8JJC - chains D and E of the 6 polymer chains in the assembly; structure by X-ray diffraction, 2.76 A resolution.

== Chain D ==
Protein: Tubulin beta chain
Organism: Sus scrofa
UniProtKB: P02554 (TBB_PIG); the author numbering skips numbers that UniProt does not, so the offset changes along the chain: 1-358 = UniProt 1-358; 367-439 = UniProt 359-431
Chain sequence (431 residues; row label = number of the first residue in the row; note: 8 numbers in that range are skipped by the numbering (no residue carries them; nothing is unmodelled there)):
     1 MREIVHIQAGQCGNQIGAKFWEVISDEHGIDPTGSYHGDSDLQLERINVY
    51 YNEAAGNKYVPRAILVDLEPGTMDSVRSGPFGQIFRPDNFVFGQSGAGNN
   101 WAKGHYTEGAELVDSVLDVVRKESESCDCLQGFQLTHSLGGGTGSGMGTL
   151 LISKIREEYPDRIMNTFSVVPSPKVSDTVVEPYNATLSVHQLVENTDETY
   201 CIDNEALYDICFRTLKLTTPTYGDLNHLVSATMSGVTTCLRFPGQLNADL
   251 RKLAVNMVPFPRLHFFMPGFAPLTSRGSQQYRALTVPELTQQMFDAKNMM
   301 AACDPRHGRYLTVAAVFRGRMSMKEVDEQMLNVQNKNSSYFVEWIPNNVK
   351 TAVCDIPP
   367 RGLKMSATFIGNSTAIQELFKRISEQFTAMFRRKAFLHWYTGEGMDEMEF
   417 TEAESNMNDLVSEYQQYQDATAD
Disordered / not traced: 276-283
Swiss-Prot annotation at these positions:
  - motif: Met1 to Ile4 (MREI motif)
  - binding site (GTP): Gln11, Glu69, Ser138, Gly142, Thr143, Gly144, Asn204, Asn226
  - binding site (Mg(2+)): Glu69
  - modified residue: Ser40 (Phosphoserine), Lys58 (N6-acetyllysine), Ser172 (Phosphoserine), Thr285 (Phosphothreonine), Thr290 (Phosphothreonine), Arg318 (Omega-N-methylarginine)
  - cross-link (Glycyl lysine isopeptide (Lys-Gly)): Lys58 (interchain with G-Cter in ubiquitin), Lys324 (interchain with G-Cter in ubiquitin)
Ion coordination: Mg2+: Glu69 (together with GTP)
Residues lining bound ligands: GTP (guanosine-5'-triphosphate): Gly10, Gln11, Cys12, Gln15, Asp67, Glu69, Ala97, Gly98, Asn99, Asn100, Ser138, Gly140, Gly141, Gly142, Thr143, Gly144, Ser145, Pro171, Val175, Ser176, Glu181, Asn204, Tyr222, Leu225, Asn226

== Chain E ==
Protein: Stathmin-4
Organism: Rattus norvegicus
UniProtKB: P63043 (STMN4_RAT); residues -43 to 145 here correspond to UniProt positions 1-189 (UniProt number = residue number + 44)
Chain sequence (189 residues; each row starts with the number of its first residue; numbers below 1 keep their minus sign (Met-43 is residue -43)):
   -43 MTLAAYKEKMKELPLVSLFCSCFLSDPLNKSSYKYEADTVDLNWCVISDM
     7 EVIELNKCTSGQSFEVILKPPSFDGVPEFNASLPRRRDPSLEEIQKKLEA
    57 AEERRKYQEAELLKHLAEKREHEREVIQKAIEENNNFIKMAKEKLAQKME
   107 SNKENREAHLAAMLERLQEKDKHAEEVRKNKELKEEASR
Disordered / not traced: -43 to 5, 29-43, 144-145
Swiss-Prot annotation at these positions:
  - modified residue: Ser46 (Phosphoserine)
  - lipidation (S-palmitoyl cysteine): Cys-24, Cys-22

== How chain D and chain E interact ==
Pairs across the interface - 23 pairs, chain D then chain E:
  Tyr106(D) with His129(E), hydrogen bond; Val133(E), hydrophobic; Arg134(E), hydrogen bond (backbone-side chain)
  Ala110(D) with Arg134(E)
  Ser153(D) with Leu123(E)
  Lys154(D) with Asp127(E), salt bridge
  Arg156(D) with Leu123(E)
  Glu157(D) with Leu120(E); Leu123(E); Asp127(E)
  Pro160(D) with Met119(E)
  Gln191(D) with Lys126(E), hydrogen bond
  Asn195(D) with Leu123(E); Lys126(E)
  Thr407(D) with Lys140(E)
  Gly408(D) with Lys137(E); Lys140(E)
  Glu409(D) with Val133(E); Lys137(E), salt bridge
  Gly410(D) with Val133(E); Asn136(E)
  Met411(D) with Val133(E)
  Glu415(D) with His129(E), salt bridge
Interface residues without a listed pair, chain D (18 interface residues in all): Thr107, Asp161, Glu194
Interface residues without a listed pair, chain E (16 interface residues in all): Arg112, Leu116, Gln124, Ala130, Glu141

== In short ==
18 residues of chain D and 16 residues of chain E are in contact; the contacts include 3 hydrogen bonds and 3
salt bridges. Among the polar pairs are Lys154(D)-Asp127(E), Glu409(D)-Lys137(E) and Glu415(D)-His129(E).
Ligands of chain D: GTP.
Here chain D is Tubulin beta chain (Sus scrofa) and chain E is Stathmin-4 (Rattus norvegicus). Entry 8JJC
(Tubulin-Y62) was determined by X-ray diffraction (same publication as 8JJB).
